Entry 7PE1 (electron microscopy, 3.00 A resolution); this record covers chains A and B of the 180 polymer chains in the assembly.

== Chain A (and B) ==
Molecule: Coat protein
Organism: Brome mosaic virus
Notes: chain B of this document is another copy of the same molecule, construct and numbering; everything in this record applies to it too
UniProt: Q9QCJ1 (Q9QCJ1_BMV); residue numbers follow UniProt; this construct covers 1-188
Amino-acid sequence (192 residues; numbered -2 to 189; the number before each row is that of its first residue; numbers below 1 keep their minus sign (Ser-2 is residue -2)):
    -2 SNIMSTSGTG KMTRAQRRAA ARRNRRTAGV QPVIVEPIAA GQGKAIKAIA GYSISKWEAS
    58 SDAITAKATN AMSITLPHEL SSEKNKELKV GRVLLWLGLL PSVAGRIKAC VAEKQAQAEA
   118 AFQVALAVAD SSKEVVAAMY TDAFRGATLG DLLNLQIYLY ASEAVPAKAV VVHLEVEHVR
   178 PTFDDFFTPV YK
Unresolved in the structure: -2 to 40 (chain B: -2 to 25, 189)
Differences from the reference sequence: expression tag (-2 to 0, 189)

== Interface between chain A and chain B ==
Contacting residue pairs - 11 pairs, chain A then chain B:
  Glu110(A) with Glu80(B)
  Thr138(A) with Pro186(B)
  Asp139(A) with Lys81(B), hydrogen bond (backbone-side chain); Phe180(B)
  Ala140(A) with Lys81(B)
  Arg142(A) with Lys81(B); Phe180(B)
  Ala144(A) with Glu80(B)
  Asp148(A) with Glu80(B); Glu84(B)
  Asn151(A) with Glu80(B)
Interface residues without a listed pair, chain A (13 interface residues in all): Leu123, Met136, Phe141, Gly143, Thr145
Interface residues without a listed pair, chain B (9 interface residues in all): Ser79, Phe183, Thr185, Tyr188

== Summary ==
13 residues of chain A face 9 of chain B across their interface, with 1 hydrogen bond. Its one hydrogen-bonded
contact is Asp139(A)-Lys81(B).
Both chains are Coat protein (Brome mosaic virus). Entry 7PE1 (Cryo-EM structure of BMV-derived VLP expressed
in E. coli and assembled in the presence of tRNA ...) was determined by electron microscopy together with 7PE2
from the same study.
